PDB entry 9FGD | electron microscopy, 3.30 A resolution | chains A and F of the 6 polymer chains in the assembly

# Chain A
Protein: Gamma-aminobutyric acid receptor subunit alpha-1
Source organism: Homo sapiens
UniProtKB: P14867 (GBRA1_HUMAN); residues 1-429 here correspond to UniProt positions 28-456 (UniProt number = residue number + 27)
Chain sequence (464 residues; row label = number of the first residue in the row; numbers below 1 keep their minus sign (Met-34 is residue -34)):
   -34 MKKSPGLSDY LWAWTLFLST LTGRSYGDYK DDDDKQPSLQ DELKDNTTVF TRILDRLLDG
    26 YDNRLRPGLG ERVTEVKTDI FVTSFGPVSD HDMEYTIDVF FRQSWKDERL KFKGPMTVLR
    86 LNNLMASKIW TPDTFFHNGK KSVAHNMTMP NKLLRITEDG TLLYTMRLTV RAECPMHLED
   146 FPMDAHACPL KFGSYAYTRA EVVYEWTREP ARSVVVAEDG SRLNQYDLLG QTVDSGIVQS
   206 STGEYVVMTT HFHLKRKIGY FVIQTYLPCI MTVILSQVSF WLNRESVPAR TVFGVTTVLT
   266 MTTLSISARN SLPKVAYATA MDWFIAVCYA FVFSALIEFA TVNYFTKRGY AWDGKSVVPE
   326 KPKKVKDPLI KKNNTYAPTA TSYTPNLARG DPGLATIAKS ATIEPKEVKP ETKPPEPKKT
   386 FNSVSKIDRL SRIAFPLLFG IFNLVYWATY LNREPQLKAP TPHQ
Not modelled in the structure: -34 to 11, 317-386, 418-429
Sequence notes: initiating methionine (-34); expression tag (-33 to 0)
Disulfides: Cys139-Cys153
Covalent attachments: glycan linked to Asn111
UniProt features mapped onto this chain:
  - binding site (4-aminobutanoate): Arg67, Thr130
  - binding site (3alpha-hydroxy-5alpha-pregnan-11,20-dione): Trp246
  - glycosylation (N-linked (GlcNAc...) asparagine): Asn11, Asn111

# Chain F
Protein: Megabody-38, Outer membrane protein
Source organism: Lama glama
UniProtKB: B5Z8H1 (B5Z8H1_HELPG); residues 14-237 here correspond to UniProt positions 226-449 (UniProt number = residue number + 212)
Chain sequence (539 residues; row label = number of the first residue in the row):
     2 QVQLQESGGG LVQTKTTTSV IDTTNDAQNL LTQAQTIVNT LKDYCPILIA KSSSSNGGTN
    62 NANTPSWQTA GGGKNSCATF GAEFSAASDM INNAQKIVQE TQQLSANQPK NITQPHNLNL
   122 NSPSSLTALA QKMLKNAQSQ AEILKLANQV ESDFNKLSSG HLKDYIGKCD ASAISSANMT
   182 MQNQKNNWGN GCAGVEETQS LLKTSAADFN NQTPQINQAQ NLANTLIQEL GNNPFRASGG
   242 GSGGGGSGKL SDTYEQLSRL LTNDNGTNSK TSAQAINQAV NNLNERAKTL AGGTTNSPAY
   302 QATLLALRSV LGLWNSMGYA VICGGYTKSP GENNQKDFHY TDENGNGTTI NCGGSTNSNG
   362 THSYNGTNTL KADKNVSLSI EQYEKIHEAY QILSKALKQA GLAPLNSKGE KLEAHVTTSK
   422 YGSLRVSCAA SGRTFTTYIM AWFRQAPGKE REFLAAMDQG RIQYYGDSVR GRFTISRDYA
   482 KNSVDLQLDG LRPEDTAVYY CAAGAGFWGL RTASSYHYWG QGTQVTVSSH HHHHHEPEA
Not modelled in the structure: 15-423, 531-540
Disulfides: Cys429-Cys502

# How chain A and chain F interact
Pairs across the interface (27; chain A residue first):
  Pro140(A) with Gln460(F)
  His142(A) with Thr438(F), hydrogen bond; Tyr439(F)
  Glu144(A) with Arg434(F), salt bridge
  Ala150(A) with Phe508(F), hydrophobic
  His151(A) with Phe508(F)
  Lys156(A) with Asp459(F), salt bridge; Ile463(F)
  Leu194(A) with Phe508(F), hydrophobic; Trp509(F), hydrophobic
  Thr197(A) with Gly510(F)
  Asp199(A) with Tyr465(F); Arg512(F), salt bridge
  Ser200(A) with Tyr465(F)
  Gly201(A) with Gln464(F)
  Ile202(A) with Ile463(F); Gln464(F), hydrogen bond (backbone-backbone)
  Val203(A) with Arg462(F); Ile463(F), hydrophobic
  Gln204(A) with Arg462(F)
  Val212(A) with Ile463(F), hydrophobic
  Thr214(A) with Tyr465(F), hydrogen bond
  His216(A) with Tyr465(F)
  His218(A) with Phe508(F); Trp509(F), hydrogen bond (side chain-backbone); Gly510(F), hydrogen bond (side chain-backbone)
  Leu219(A) with Phe508(F)
Interface residues without a listed pair, chain F (16 interface residues in all): Gly461, Gly507, Leu511

# In short
19 residues of chain A face 16 of chain F across their interface, with 5 hydrogen bonds and 3 salt bridges.
Polar pairs include Glu144(A)-Arg434(F), Lys156(A)-Asp459(F) and Asp199(A)-Arg512(F). N-acetylglucosamine is
covalently linked to Asn111(A).
Here chain A is Gamma-aminobutyric acid receptor subunit alpha-1 (Homo sapiens) and chain F is Megabody-38,
Outer membrane protein (Lama glama). Entry 9FGD (Cryo-EM structure of the full-length alpha1beta3gamma2
GABA(A) receptor in SMALPs without PIP2 and in complex with ...) was determined by electron microscopy.
